PDB entry 2GTY | X-ray diffraction, 1.30 A resolution | chains A and B

[Chain A (and B)]
Molecule: Griffithsin
Notes: chain B of this document is another copy of the same molecule, construct and numbering; everything in this record applies to it too
UniProt: P84801 (GRFIN_GRISQ); numbering as in UniProt (aligned over 1-121)
Chain sequence (122 residues; each row starts with the number of its first residue; numbering starts at 0):
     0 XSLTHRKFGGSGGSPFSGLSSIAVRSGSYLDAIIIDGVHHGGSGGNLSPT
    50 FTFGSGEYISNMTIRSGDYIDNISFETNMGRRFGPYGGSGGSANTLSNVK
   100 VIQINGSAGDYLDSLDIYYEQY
Modified / non-standard residues: ACE (acetyl group) at position 0
From the paper describing this entry:
  - binding site for sulfate ion: Gly108 to Tyr110
  - contacts within the chain: Ala31-His38, Glu56-Thr76 (hydrogen bond)
  - self-association interface (contacts with another copy of this molecule): Ser1 to Leu18

[Interface between chain A and chain B]
Residue-residue contacts (128):
  ACE_0(A) - Glu119(B)
  ACE_0(A) - Gln120(B)
  ACE_0(A) - Tyr121(B)
  Ser1(A) - Tyr118(B)
  Ser1(A) - Glu119(B)
  Ser1(A) - Gln120(B)  hydrogen bond (backbone-backbone)
  Leu2(A) - Leu2(B)  hydrophobic
  Leu2(A) - Thr3(B)
  Leu2(A) - Tyr118(B)
  Thr3(A) - Leu2(B)
  Thr3(A) - Tyr117(B)
  Thr3(A) - Tyr118(B)  hydrogen bond (backbone-backbone)
  His4(A) - Asp115(B)  salt bridge
  His4(A) - Ile116(B)
  His4(A) - Tyr117(B)
  His4(A) - Tyr118(B)
  Arg5(A) - Leu95(B)
  Arg5(A) - Leu114(B)
  Arg5(A) - Asp115(B)
  Arg5(A) - Ile116(B)  hydrogen bond (backbone-backbone)
  Arg5(A) - Tyr118(B)
  Lys6(A) - Leu114(B)
  Lys6(A) - Asp115(B)
  Phe7(A) - Ile63(B)  hydrophobic
  Phe7(A) - Ser65(B)
  Phe7(A) - Ile69(B)
  Phe7(A) - Asn93(B)
  Phe7(A) - Ser113(B)
  Phe7(A) - Leu114(B)  hydrogen bond (backbone-backbone)
  Phe7(A) - Ile116(B)  hydrophobic
  Gly8(A) - Ser65(B)
  Gly8(A) - Gly66(B)
  Gly8(A) - Ile69(B)
  Gly8(A) - Asp112(B)
  Gly9(A) - Gly66(B)
  Gly9(A) - Asp67(B)  hydrogen bond (backbone-backbone)
  Gly9(A) - Asp112(B)  hydrogen bond (backbone-backbone)
  Gly9(A) - Ser113(B)
  Gly11(A) - Ser106(B)  hydrogen bond (backbone-side chain)
  Gly11(A) - Asp112(B)
  Gly12(A) - Ser106(B)  hydrogen bond (backbone-side chain)
  Gly12(A) - Ala107(B)
  Gly12(A) - Asp112(B)
  Ser13(A) - Ser106(B)  hydrogen bond (backbone-side chain)
  Ser13(A) - Ala107(B)  hydrogen bond (backbone-backbone)
  Pro14(A) - Gly105(B)
  Pro14(A) - Ser106(B)
  Phe15(A) - Ile32(B)  hydrophobic
  Phe15(A) - Ile34(B)  hydrophobic
  Phe15(A) - His39(B)
  Phe15(A) - Asn104(B)
  Phe15(A) - Gly105(B)  hydrogen bond (backbone-backbone)
  Phe15(A) - Ser106(B)
  Phe15(A) - Leu111(B)  hydrophobic
  Ser16(A) - Asn104(B)
  Gly17(A) - Gln102(B)
  Gly17(A) - Ile103(B)  hydrogen bond (backbone-backbone)
  Gly17(A) - Asn104(B)  hydrogen bond (backbone-side chain)
  Leu18(A) - Gln102(B)
  Ser19(A) - Val37(B)
  Ile32(A) - Phe15(B)  hydrophobic
  Ile34(A) - Phe15(B)  hydrophobic
  Asp35(A) - Asp35(B)
  Val37(A) - Ser19(B)
  His39(A) - Phe15(B)
  His39(A) - Ser16(B)
  Ile63(A) - Phe7(B)  hydrophobic
  Ser65(A) - Gly8(B)  hydrogen bond (side chain-backbone)
  Gly66(A) - Gly8(B)
  Gly66(A) - Gly9(B)  hydrogen bond (backbone-backbone)
  Asp67(A) - Gly9(B)  hydrogen bond (backbone-backbone)
  Ile69(A) - Phe7(B)
  Asn93(A) - Arg5(B)
  Asn93(A) - Phe7(B)
  Ile101(A) - Gln102(B)  hydrogen bond (backbone-side chain)
  Ile101(A) - Tyr117(B)  hydrophobic
  Gln102(A) - Gly17(B)
  Gln102(A) - Leu18(B)
  Gln102(A) - Ile101(B)  hydrogen bond (side chain-backbone)
  Gln102(A) - Gln102(B)
  Ile103(A) - Gly17(B)  hydrogen bond (backbone-backbone)
  Asn104(A) - Phe15(B)
  Asn104(A) - Ser16(B)  hydrogen bond
  Asn104(A) - Gly17(B)  hydrogen bond (side chain-backbone)
  Gly105(A) - Pro14(B)
  Gly105(A) - Phe15(B)  hydrogen bond (backbone-backbone)
  Ser106(A) - Gly11(B)  hydrogen bond (side chain-backbone)
  Ser106(A) - Gly12(B)  hydrogen bond (side chain-backbone)
  Ser106(A) - Ser13(B)  hydrogen bond (side chain-backbone)
  Ser106(A) - Pro14(B)
  Ser106(A) - Phe15(B)
  Ala107(A) - Gly12(B)
  Ala107(A) - Ser13(B)  hydrogen bond (backbone-backbone)
  Ala107(A) - Phe15(B)  hydrophobic
  Gly108(A) - Gly12(B)
  Leu111(A) - Phe15(B)  hydrophobic
  Asp112(A) - Gly8(B)
  Asp112(A) - Gly9(B)  hydrogen bond (backbone-backbone)
  Asp112(A) - Ser10(B)
  Asp112(A) - Gly11(B)
  Asp112(A) - Gly12(B)
  Ser113(A) - Phe7(B)
  Ser113(A) - Gly9(B)
  Leu114(A) - Arg5(B)
  Leu114(A) - Lys6(B)
  Leu114(A) - Phe7(B)  hydrogen bond (backbone-backbone)
  Asp115(A) - His4(B)  salt bridge
  Asp115(A) - Arg5(B)
  Asp115(A) - Lys6(B)  salt bridge
  Ile116(A) - His4(B)
  Ile116(A) - Arg5(B)  hydrogen bond (backbone-backbone)
  Ile116(A) - Phe7(B)  hydrophobic
  Tyr117(A) - Thr3(B)
  Tyr117(A) - His4(B)
  Tyr117(A) - Ile101(B)  hydrophobic
  Tyr117(A) - Glu119(B)  hydrogen bond
  Tyr118(A) - Ser1(B)
  Tyr118(A) - Leu2(B)
  Tyr118(A) - Thr3(B)  hydrogen bond (backbone-backbone)
  Tyr118(A) - His4(B)
  Tyr118(A) - Arg5(B)
  Glu119(A) - ACE_0(B)
  Glu119(A) - Ser1(B)
  Glu119(A) - Leu2(B)  hydrogen bond (side chain-backbone)
  Glu119(A) - Tyr117(B)
  Gln120(A) - ACE_0(B)
  Gln120(A) - Ser1(B)  hydrogen bond (backbone-backbone)
  Tyr121(A) - ACE_0(B)
Other interface residues (no listed pair), chain A (52 interface residues in all): Tyr68, Thr94, Leu95
Other interface residues (no listed pair), chain B (53 interface residues in all): Tyr68, Thr94, Gly108

[In short]
The interface between chain A and chain B involves 52 residues on one side and 53 on the other; the contacts
include 33 hydrogen bonds and 3 salt bridges. Polar contacts include His4(A)-Asp115(B), Asp115(A)-Lys6(B) and
Gly11(A)-Ser106(B). The paper reports a binding site for sulfate ion at Gly108(A); a self-association
interface involving Ser1(A).
Chain A and chain B are both Griffithsin; the structure, Crystal structure of unliganded griffithsin, was
determined by X-ray diffraction, deposited together with 2GUC, 2GUD, 2GUE and 2GUX.
